PDB entry 7DID | X-ray diffraction, 1.90 A resolution | chains A and C

[Chain A]
Protein: Ribonuclease R
From: Mycoplasma genitalium G37
Notes: EC 3.1.13.1
UniProtKB: P47350 (RNR_MYCGE); numbering as in UniProt (aligned over 1-725)
Amino-acid sequence (747 residues; numbered -21 to 725; the number before each row is that of its first residue; numbers below 1 keep their minus sign (Met-21 is residue -21)):
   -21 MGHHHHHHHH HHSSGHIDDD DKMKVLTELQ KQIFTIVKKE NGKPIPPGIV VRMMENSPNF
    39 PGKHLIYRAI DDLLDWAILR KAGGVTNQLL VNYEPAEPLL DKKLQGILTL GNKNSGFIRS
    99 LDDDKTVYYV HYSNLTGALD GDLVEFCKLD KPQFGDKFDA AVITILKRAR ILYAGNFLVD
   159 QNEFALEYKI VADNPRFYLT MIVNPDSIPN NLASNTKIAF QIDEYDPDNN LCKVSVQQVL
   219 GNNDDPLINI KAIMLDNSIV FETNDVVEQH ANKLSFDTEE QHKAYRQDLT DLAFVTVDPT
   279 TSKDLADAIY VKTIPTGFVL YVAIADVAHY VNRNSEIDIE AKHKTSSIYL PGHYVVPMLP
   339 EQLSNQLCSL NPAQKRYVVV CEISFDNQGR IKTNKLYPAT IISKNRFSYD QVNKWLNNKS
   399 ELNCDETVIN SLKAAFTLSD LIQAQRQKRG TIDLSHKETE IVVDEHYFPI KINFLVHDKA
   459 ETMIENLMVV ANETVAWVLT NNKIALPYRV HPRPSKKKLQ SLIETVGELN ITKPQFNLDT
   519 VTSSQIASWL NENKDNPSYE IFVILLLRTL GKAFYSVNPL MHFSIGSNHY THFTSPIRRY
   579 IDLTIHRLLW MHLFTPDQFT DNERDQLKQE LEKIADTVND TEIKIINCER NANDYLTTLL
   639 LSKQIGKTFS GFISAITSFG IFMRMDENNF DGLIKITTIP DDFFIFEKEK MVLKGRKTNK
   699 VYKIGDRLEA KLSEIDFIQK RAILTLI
Disordered / not traced: -21 to 81
Differences from the reference sequence: expression tag (-21 to 0); engineered mutation Ala284 (Asp in P47350)
Metal / ion sites: Mg2+: Asp276, Asp285 (shared with A8(C) of chain C)
Reported in the primary citation:
  - mutagenesis - D284A: abolished catalytic activity
  - mutagenesis - D284A: unchanged binding to RNA
  - catalytic residues: His331 (proposed by the authors, not directly observed)
  - mutagenesis - P277G (5-fold): increased catalytic activity
  - specificity-determining residues: Pro277

[Chain C]
Molecule: 4-nt RNA strand
Sequence (4 nucleotides; row label = number of the first residue in the row):
     5 AAXA
Modified residues: A2M (2'-O-methyladenosine 5'-(dihydrogen phosphate)) at position 7
Metal / ion sites: Mg2+: A8 (shared with Asp276(A), Asp285(A) of chain A)

[How chain A and chain C interact]
Contacting residue pairs (34; chain A residue first):
  Asp276(A) - A8(C)  hydrogen bond to the sugar
  Asp285(A) - A8(C)  phosphate contact
  Tyr327(A) - A8(C)  base contact
  Tyr387(A) - A2M_7(C)  base contact
  Tyr387(A) - A8(C)  sugar contact
  Leu432(A) - A5(C)  sugar contact
  Ser433(A) - A5(C)  base contact
  His434(A) - A5(C)  base contact
  Glu436(A) - A5(C)  hydrogen bond to the base
  Glu459(A) - A2M_7(C)  base contact
  Glu463(A) - A6(C)  hydrogen bond to the sugar
  Glu463(A) - A2M_7(C)  sugar contact
  Met466(A) - A2M_7(C)  phosphate contact
  Met466(A) - A8(C)  phosphate contact
  Val467(A) - A6(C)  sugar contact
  Val467(A) - A2M_7(C)  sugar contact
  Asn470(A) - A2M_7(C)  hydrogen bond to the phosphate
  Arg487(A) - A6(C)  salt bridge to the phosphate
  His489(A) - A5(C)  sugar contact
  Leu545(A) - A5(C)  base contact
  Gly549(A) - A5(C)  sugar contact
  Ala551(A) - A5(C)  phosphate contact
  Ala551(A) - A6(C)  phosphate contact
  His560(A) - A5(C)  phosphate contact
  His560(A) - A6(C)  salt bridge to the phosphate
  Ser562(A) - A5(C)  hydrogen bond to the sugar
  Ile563(A) - A6(C)  sugar contact
  Tyr568(A) - A6(C)  phosphate contact
  Tyr568(A) - A2M_7(C)  hydrogen bond to the phosphate
  His570(A) - A2M_7(C)  salt bridge to the phosphate
  Thr572(A) - A8(C)  hydrogen bond to the phosphate
  Ser573(A) - A8(C)  hydrogen bond to the phosphate
  Arg576(A) - A8(C)  salt bridge to the phosphate
  Arg577(A) - A8(C)  salt bridge to the phosphate
Interface residues without a listed pair, chain A (32 interface residues in all): Pro277, Ser280, Asp282, Ile462, Lys550

[Overview]
Chain A and chain C form an interface of 32 and 4 residues respectively; the contacts include 8 hydrogen bonds
and 5 salt bridges. Among the polar pairs are Glu436(A)-A5(C), Asp276(A)-A8(C) and Glu463(A)-A6(C). Asp276(A),
Asp285(A) and A8(C) coordinate Mg2+. The paper reports the catalytic residue His331(A); D284A of chain A
abolishes catalytic activity.
Here chain A is Ribonuclease R (Mycoplasma genitalium G37) and chain C is a 4-nt RNA strand. Entry 7DID
(Mycoplasma genitalium RNase R in complex with ribose methylated single-stranded RNA) was determined by X-ray
diffraction, deposited together with 7DCY, 7DIC and 7DOL.
